PDB entry 6DM6 | X-ray diffraction, 2.25 A resolution | chains A and B of the 4 polymer chains in the assembly

# Chain A (and B)
Protein: Beta sliding clamp
From: Rickettsia conorii (strain ATCC VR-613 / Malish 7)
Notes: chain B of this document is another copy of the same molecule, construct and numbering; everything in this record applies to it too
UniProt: Q92I37 (DPO3B_RICCN); numbering as in UniProt (aligned over 1-379)
Amino-acid sequence (387 residues; numbered -7 to 379; the number before each row is that of its first residue; numbers below 1 keep their minus sign (Met-7 is residue -7)):
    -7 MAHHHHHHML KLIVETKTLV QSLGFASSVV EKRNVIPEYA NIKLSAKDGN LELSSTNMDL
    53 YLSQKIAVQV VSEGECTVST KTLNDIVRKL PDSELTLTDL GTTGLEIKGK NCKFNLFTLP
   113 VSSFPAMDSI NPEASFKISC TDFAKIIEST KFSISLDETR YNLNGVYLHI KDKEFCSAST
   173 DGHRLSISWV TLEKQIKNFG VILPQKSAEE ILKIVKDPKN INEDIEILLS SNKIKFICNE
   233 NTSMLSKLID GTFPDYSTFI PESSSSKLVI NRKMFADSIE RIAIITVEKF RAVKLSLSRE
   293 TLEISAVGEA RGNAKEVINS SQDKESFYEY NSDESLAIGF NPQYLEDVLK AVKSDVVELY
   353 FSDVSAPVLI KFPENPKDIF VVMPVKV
Not modelled in the structure: -7 to -2, 26-28 (chain B: -7 to -2, 25-28)
Construct notes: initiating methionine (-7); expression tag (-6 to 0)

# Interface between chain A and chain B
Contacting residue pairs (48):
  Thr74(A) - Ile277(B)
  Thr74(A) - Arg303(B)  hydrogen bond
  Asp77(A) - Ile276(B)
  Asp77(A) - Arg303(B)  salt bridge
  Ile78(A) - Ile276(B)  hydrophobic
  Ile78(A) - Ile277(B)  hydrophobic
  Lys81(A) - Arg273(B)  hydrogen bond (backbone-side chain)
  Pro83(A) - Arg273(B)
  Asn103(A) - Glu308(B)
  Asn103(A) - Val309(B)  hydrogen bond (backbone-backbone)
  Cys104(A) - Lys307(B)
  Cys104(A) - Glu308(B)
  Lys105(A) - Ala306(B)
  Lys105(A) - Lys307(B)  hydrogen bond (backbone-backbone)
  Phe106(A) - Arg273(B)
  Phe106(A) - Asn305(B)
  Phe106(A) - Ala306(B)  hydrophobic
  Asn107(A) - Gly304(B)
  Asn107(A) - Asn305(B)  hydrogen bond (backbone-backbone)
  Leu108(A) - Arg303(B)
  Phe109(A) - Ala302(B)
  Phe109(A) - Arg303(B)  hydrogen bond (backbone-backbone)
  Phe109(A) - Gly304(B)
  Glu272(A) - Lys81(B)  salt bridge
  Arg273(A) - Lys81(B)  hydrogen bond (side chain-backbone)
  Arg273(A) - Leu82(B)
  Arg273(A) - Pro83(B)
  Arg273(A) - Phe106(B)
  Ile276(A) - Asp77(B)
  Ile276(A) - Ile78(B)  hydrophobic
  Ile276(A) - Lys81(B)
  Ile277(A) - Thr74(B)
  Ile277(A) - Ile78(B)  hydrophobic
  Ala302(A) - Phe109(B)
  Arg303(A) - Thr74(B)  hydrogen bond
  Arg303(A) - Leu108(B)
  Arg303(A) - Phe109(B)  hydrogen bond (backbone-backbone)
  Gly304(A) - Asn107(B)
  Gly304(A) - Phe109(B)
  Asn305(A) - Phe106(B)
  Asn305(A) - Asn107(B)  hydrogen bond (backbone-backbone)
  Ala306(A) - Lys105(B)
  Ala306(A) - Phe106(B)  hydrophobic
  Lys307(A) - Cys104(B)
  Lys307(A) - Lys105(B)  hydrogen bond (backbone-backbone)
  Glu308(A) - Asn103(B)
  Glu308(A) - Cys104(B)
  Val309(A) - Asn103(B)  hydrogen bond (backbone-backbone)
Also at the interface, not in a pair above, chain A (28 interface residues in all): Lys73, Leu82, Ile274, Gly300
Also at the interface, not in a pair above, chain B (26 interface residues in all): Ile274, Gly300

# Summary
Chain A and chain B form an interface of 28 and 26 residues respectively; the contacts include 12 hydrogen
bonds and 2 salt bridges. Among the polar pairs are Asp77(A)-Arg303(B), Glu272(A)-Lys81(B) and
Thr74(A)-Arg303(B).
Both chains are Beta sliding clamp (Rickettsia conorii (strain ATCC VR-613 / Malish 7)). Entry 6DM6 (Structure
of DNA polymerase III subunit beta from Rickettsia conorii in complex with a natural product) was determined
by X-ray diffraction.
